PDB entry 1N36 | X-ray diffraction, 3.65 A resolution | chains A and O of the 21 polymer chains in the assembly

[Chain A]
Molecule: 16S ribosomal RNA
Source organism: Thermus thermophilus
Sequence (1522 nucleotides; numbered 0 to 1544 plus 19 insertion-coded residues; 42 numbers in that range are skipped by the numbering (no residue carries them; nothing is unmodelled there); the number before each row is that of its first residue; a row labelled like 190A-190L holds insertion residues (190A, then the next letters in order); numbering starts at 0):
     0 UUUGUUGGAG AGUUUGAUCC UGGCUCAGGG UGAACGCUGG CGGCGUGCCU AAGACAUGCA
    60 AGUCGUGCGG G
    73 CCGCGGGGUU UU
    88 ACUCCG
    95 UGGUC
   101 AGCGGCGGAC GGGUGAGUAA CGCGUGGGU
  129A G
   130 ACCUACCCGG AAGAGGGGGA CAACCCGGGG AAACUCGGGC UAAUCCCCCA UGUGGACCCG
   190 C
190A-190L CCCUUGGGGUGU
   191 GUCCAAAGGG CUUU
   216 GCCCGCUUCC GGAUGGGCCC GCGUCCCAUC AGCUAGUUGG UGGGGUAAUG GCCCACCAAG
   276 GCGACGACGG GUAGCCGGUC UGAGAGGAUG GCCGGCCACA GGGGCACUGA GACACGGGCC
   336 CCACUCCUAC GGGAGGCAGC AGUUAGGAAU CUUCCGCAAU GGGCGCAAGC CUGACGGAGC
   396 GACGCCGCUU GGAGGAAGAA GCCCUUCGGG GUGUAAACUC CUGAA
   442 CCCGGGACGA AACCCCCGAC GA
   474 GGGGACUGAC GGUACCGGG
   494 GUAAUAGCGC CGGCCAACUC CGUGCCAGCA GCCGCGGUAA UACGGAGGGC GCGAGCGUUA
   554 CCCGGAUUCA CUGGGCGUAA AGGGCGUGUA GGCGGCCUGG GGCGUCCCAU GUGAAAGACC
   614 ACGGCUCAAC CGUGGGGGAG CGUGGGAUAC GCUCAGGCUA GACGGUGGGA GAGGGUGGUG
   674 GAAUUCCCGG AGUAGCGGUG AAAUGCGCAG AUACCGGGAG GAACGCCGAU GGCGAAGGCA
   734 GCCACCUGGU CCACCCGUGA CGCUGAGGCG CGAAAGCGUG GGGAGCAAAC CGGAUUAGAU
   794 ACCCGGGUAG UCCACGCCCU AAACGAUGCG CGCUAGGUCU CUGGGUCU
   848 CCUGGGGGCC GAAGCUAACG CGUUAAGCGC GCCGCCUGGG GAGUACGGCC GCAAGGCUGA
   908 AACUCAAAGG AAUUGACGGG GGCCCGCACA AGCGGUGGAG CAUGUGGUUU AAUUCGAAGC
   968 AACGCGAAGA ACCUUACCAG GCCUUGACAU GCUAGG
 1003A G
  1004 AACCCGGGUG AAAGCCUGGG GUGCCCC
1030A-1030D GCGA
  1031 GGGGAGCCCU AGCACAGGUG CUGCAUGGCC GUCGUCAGCU CGUGCCGUGA GGUGUUGGGU
  1091 UAAGUCCCGC AACGAGCGCA ACCCCCGCCG UUAGUUGCCA GCGGUUCGGC CGGGCACUCU
  1151 AACGGGACUG CCCGCGAAA
  1171 GCGGGAGGAA GGAGGGGACG ACGUCUGGUC AGCAUGGCCC UUACGGCCUG GGCGACACAC
  1231 GUGCUACAAU GCCCACUACA AAGCGAUGCC ACCCGGCAAC GGGGAGCUAA UCGCAAAAAG
  1291 GUGGGCCCAG UUCGGAUUGG GGUCUGCAAC CCGACCCCAU GAAGCCGGAA UCGCUAGUAA
  1351 UCGCGGAUCA G
 1361A C
  1362 CAUGCCGCGG UGAAUACGUU CCCGGGCCUU GUACACACCG CCCGUCACGC CAUGGGAGCG
  1422 GGCUCUACCC GAAGUCGCCG GG
  1446 AGCCUACGGG
  1459 CAGGCGCCGA GGGUAGGGCC CGUGACUGGG GCGAAGUCGU AACAAGGUAG CUGUACCGGA
  1519 AGGUGCGGCU GGAUCACCUC CUUUCU
Unresolved in the structure: 0-4, 1535-1538

[Chain O]
Molecule: 30S ribosomal protein S15
Source organism: Thermus thermophilus
Reference sequence: Q5SJ76 (RS15_THET8); residues 2-89 here correspond to UniProt positions 1-88 (UniProt number = residue number - 1)
Amino-acid sequence (88 residues; row label = number of the first residue in the row):
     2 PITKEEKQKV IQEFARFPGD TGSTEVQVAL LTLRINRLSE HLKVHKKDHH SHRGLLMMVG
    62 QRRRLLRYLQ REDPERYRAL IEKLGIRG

[Chain A / chain O interface]
Contacting residue pairs (61; chain A residue first):
  G579(A) / Arg-54(O)  hydrogen bond to the sugar
  U580(A) / Leu-57(O)  sugar contact
  U580(A) / Met-58(O)  sugar contact
  G581(A) / Gly-61(O)  phosphate contact
  G581(A) / Arg-65(O)  salt bridge to the phosphate
  U582(A) / Arg-64(O)  salt bridge to the phosphate
  U582(A) / Arg-68(O)  salt bridge to the phosphate
  C656(A) / Gln-28(O)  hydrogen bond to the sugar
  C656(A) / Gln-62(O)  sugar contact
  G657(A) / Thr-22(O)  hydrogen bond to the sugar
  G657(A) / Gln-28(O)  hydrogen bond to the sugar
  G657(A) / Leu-31(O)  phosphate contact
  G658(A) / Lys-8(O)  salt bridge to the phosphate
  G658(A) / Thr-22(O)  hydrogen bond to the sugar
  G658(A) / Leu-31(O)  phosphate contact
  U659(A) / Lys-8(O)  salt bridge to the phosphate
  G660(A) / Lys-5(O)  salt bridge to the phosphate
  G661(A) / Lys-5(O)  salt bridge to the phosphate
  G666(A) / His-51(O)  sugar contact
  G666(A) / Ser-52(O)  base contact
  G667(A) / His-42(O)  hydrogen bond to the base
  G667(A) / Asp-49(O)  hydrogen bond to the sugar
  G667(A) / His-50(O)  sugar contact
  G667(A) / His-51(O)  hydrogen bond to the sugar
  G668(A) / His-46(O)  sugar contact
  G668(A) / Lys-48(O)  hydrogen bond to the sugar
  G668(A) / Asp-49(O)  sugar contact
  U669(A) / His-46(O)  sugar contact
  A728(A) / Arg-54(O)  salt bridge to the phosphate
  A729(A) / His-51(O)  hydrogen bond to the base
  G730(A) / His-51(O)  hydrogen bond to the base
  C739(A) / His-42(O)  hydrogen bond to the base
  U740(A) / Pro-2(O)  phosphate contact
  U740(A) / His-42(O)  hydrogen bond to the sugar
  U740(A) / Ser-52(O)  hydrogen bond to the sugar
  G741(A) / Arg-35(O)  salt bridge to the phosphate
  G741(A) / Leu-39(O)  sugar contact
  G741(A) / His-51(O)  sugar contact
  G741(A) / Ser-52(O)  hydrogen bond to the sugar
  G741(A) / Gly-55(O)  sugar contact
  G742(A) / Arg-35(O)  salt bridge to the phosphate
  G742(A) / Gly-55(O)  phosphate contact
  G742(A) / Met-58(O)  sugar contact
  G750(A) / Phe-18(O)  phosphate contact
  G750(A) / Gly-20(O)  sugar contact
  G750(A) / Asp-21(O)  hydrogen bond to the sugar
  G750(A) / Thr-22(O)  hydrogen bond to the sugar
  G750(A) / Gly-23(O)  hydrogen bond to the base
  U751(A) / Phe-18(O)  phosphate contact
  U751(A) / Gly-23(O)  sugar contact
  U751(A) / Ser-24(O)  hydrogen bond to the sugar
  U751(A) / Thr-25(O)  sugar contact
  G752(A) / Arg-17(O)  salt bridge to the phosphate
  G752(A) / Tyr-69(O)  sugar contact
  G752(A) / Arg-77(O)  salt bridge to the phosphate
  A753(A) / Tyr-69(O)  phosphate contact
  A753(A) / Glu-73(O)  phosphate contact
  C754(A) / Tyr-69(O)  sugar contact
  C754(A) / Arg-72(O)  salt bridge to the phosphate
  G755(A) / Arg-65(O)  salt bridge to the phosphate
  C764(A) / His-50(O)  phosphate contact
Other interface residues (no listed pair), chain A (31 interface residues in all): G763, G765, C808
Other interface residues (no listed pair), chain O (37 interface residues in all): His-53, Leu-66

[In short]
The interface between chain A and chain O involves 31 residues on one side and 37 on the other; the contacts
include 19 hydrogen bonds and 14 salt bridges. Among the polar pairs are G667(A)/His-42(O), A729(A)/His-51(O)
and G730(A)/His-51(O).
Here chain A is 16S ribosomal RNA and chain O is 30S ribosomal protein S15, both from Thermus thermophilus.
Entry 1N36 (Structure of the Thermus thermophilus 30S ribosomal subunit in the presence of
crystallographically disordered codon and ...) was determined by X-ray diffraction, deposited together with
1N32, 1N33 and 1N34.
